3CEP - chains A and B; structure by X-ray diffraction, 2.10 A resolution.

# Chain A
Name: Tryptophan synthase alpha chain
Source organism: Salmonella typhimurium
Notes: EC 4.2.1.20
Reference sequence: P00929 (TRPA_SALTY); residues 1-268 here = UniProt positions 1-268
Chain sequence (268 residues; row label = number of the first residue in the row):
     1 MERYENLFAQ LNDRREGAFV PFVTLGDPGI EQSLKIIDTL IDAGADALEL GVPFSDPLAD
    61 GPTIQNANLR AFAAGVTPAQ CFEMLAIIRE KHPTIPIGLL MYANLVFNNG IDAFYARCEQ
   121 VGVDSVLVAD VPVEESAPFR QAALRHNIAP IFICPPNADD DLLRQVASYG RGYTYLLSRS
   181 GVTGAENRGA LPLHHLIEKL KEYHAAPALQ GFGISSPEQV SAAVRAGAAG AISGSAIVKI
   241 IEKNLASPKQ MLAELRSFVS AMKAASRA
Unresolved in the structure: 1, 268
Small-molecule neighbours:
  - sn-glycerol-3-phosphate (G3P): F22, E49, I64, Y175, R179, T183, G184, G211, F212, G213, I214, I232, S233, G234, S235
  - sn-glycerol-3-phosphate / indoline: F22, E49, A59, D60, I64, L100, Y102, L127, A129, I153, Y175, R179, T183, G184, G211, F212, G213, I214, I232, S233, G234, S235
  - indoline (IDM): F22, E49, A59, D60, I64, L100, Y102, L127, A129, I153, Y175, T183, F212
Swiss-Prot annotation at these positions:
  - active site (Proton acceptor): E49, D60

# Chain B
Name: Tryptophan synthase beta chain
Source organism: Salmonella typhimurium
Notes: EC 4.2.1.20
Reference sequence: P0A2K1 (TRPB_SALTY); numbering as in UniProt (aligned over 2-397)
Chain sequence (396 residues; row label = number of the first residue in the row):
     2 TTLLNPYFGE FGGMYVPQIL MPALNQLEEA FVSAQKDPEF QAQFADLLKN YAGRPTALTK
    62 CQNITAGTRT TLYLKREDLL HGGAHKTNQV LGQALLAKRM GKSEIIAETG AGQHGVASAL
   122 ASALLGLKCR IYMGAKDVER QSPNVFRMRL MGAEVIPVHS GSATLKDACN EALRDWSGSY
   182 ETAHYMLGTA AGPHPYPTIV REFQRMIGEE TKAQILDKEG RLPDAVIACV GGGSNAIGMF
   242 ADFINDTSVG LIGVEPGGHG IETGEHGAPL KHGRVGIYFG MKAPMMQTAD GQIEESYSIS
   302 AGLDFPSVGP QHAYLNSIGR ADYVSITDDE ALEAFKTLCR HEGIIPALES SHALAHALKM
   362 MREQPEKEQL LVVNLSGRGD KDIFTVHDIL KARGEI
Unresolved in the structure: 395-397
Ion coordination: Cs+ site 1: G54, P56; Cs+ site 2: T66, T69, T71; Cs+ site 3: G232, G268, L304, F306, S308
Small-molecule neighbours:
  - indoline (IDM): K87, E109, H115, L166, C170, G189, T190, G232, G233, G303, F306
  - indoline / 3-hydroxy-2-iminopropanoic acid / pyridoxal phosphate: A85, H86, K87, E109, T110, G111, A112, G113, Q114, H115, G116, L166, C170, G189, T190, C230, V231, G232, G233, G234, S235, N236, G303, L304, F306, A348, E350, S351, S377, G378
  - 3-hydroxy-2-iminopropanoic acid (MH6): K87, E109, T110, G111, A112, G113, Q114, H115, G116, L166, G303
  - pyridoxal phosphate (PLP): A85, H86, K87, A112, Q114, G189, T190, C230, V231, G232, G233, G234, S235, N236, G303, L304, A348, E350, S351, S377, G378
Swiss-Prot annotation at these positions:
  - modified residue: K87 (N6-(pyridoxal phosphate)lysine)

# Interface between chain A and chain B
Pairs across the interface - 65 pairs, chain A then chain B:
  P53(A) - Q293(B)  hydrogen bond (backbone-side chain)
  F54(A) - G292(B)
  F54(A) - Q293(B)
  F54(A) - I294(B)  hydrophobic
  S55(A) - Q293(B)  hydrogen bond (backbone-side chain)
  S55(A) - I294(B)  hydrogen bond (side chain-backbone)
  D56(A) - K167(B)  salt bridge
  D56(A) - N171(B)  hydrogen bond
  D56(A) - Y279(B)
  D56(A) - I294(B)
  P57(A) - R175(B)  hydrogen bond (backbone-side chain)
  L58(A) - P18(B)
  L58(A) - R175(B)
  D60(A) - R175(B)  hydrogen bond (backbone-side chain)
  Q65(A) - R175(B)
  F72(A) - Q293(B)
  T77(A) - D291(B)
  P78(A) - D291(B)
  P78(A) - Q293(B)
  A103(A) - I278(B)  hydrophobic
  N104(A) - G277(B)
  N104(A) - I278(B)  hydrogen bond (side chain-backbone)
  N104(A) - Q288(B)  hydrogen bond
  N104(A) - G292(B)  hydrogen bond (side chain-backbone)
  N104(A) - I294(B)
  L105(A) - D291(B)
  L105(A) - G292(B)
  L105(A) - Q293(B)
  F107(A) - V276(B)
  F107(A) - I278(B)  hydrophobic
  F107(A) - K283(B)
  N108(A) - R275(B)  hydrogen bond
  N108(A) - Q288(B)
  N108(A) - A290(B)  hydrogen bond (side chain-backbone)
  N108(A) - D291(B)  hydrogen bond (side chain-backbone)
  N108(A) - G292(B)
  A129(A) - P18(B)
  D130(A) - Y16(B)
  D130(A) - V17(B)  hydrogen bond (backbone-backbone)
  D130(A) - P18(B)
  P132(A) - M15(B)
  P132(A) - V17(B)
  P132(A) - Q19(B)
  P132(A) - M22(B)  hydrophobic
  V133(A) - Q19(B)  hydrogen bond (backbone-side chain)
  E134(A) - Q19(B)  hydrogen bond
  E134(A) - M22(B)
  E135(A) - Y8(B)  hydrogen bond
  E135(A) - G14(B)
  E135(A) - M15(B)  hydrogen bond (side chain-backbone)
  E135(A) - Y16(B)  hydrogen bond
  I153(A) - Q19(B)
  P155(A) - Q19(B)
  P155(A) - I20(B)  hydrophobic
  P156(A) - I20(B)
  N157(A) - I20(B)  hydrogen bond (side chain-backbone)
  N157(A) - P23(B)
  N157(A) - Y181(B)
  L162(A) - Q19(B)
  S180(A) - I20(B)
  S180(A) - S178(B)
  S180(A) - Y181(B)
  G181(A) - S178(B)  hydrogen bond (backbone-backbone)
  G181(A) - G179(B)
  V182(A) - R175(B)
Other interface residues (no listed pair), chain A (35 interface residues in all): A59, N109, V131, F139, L177
Other interface residues (no listed pair), chain B (32 interface residues in all): T2, E11, E172, T289

# Overview
35 residues of chain A face 32 of chain B across their interface; the contacts include 20 hydrogen bonds and 1
salt bridge. Polar pairs include D56(A)-K167(B), P53(A)-Q293(B) and S55(A)-Q293(B). Bound to chain A:
sn-glycerol-3-phosphate, indoline and sn-glycerol-3-phosphate / indoline.
Chain A is Tryptophan synthase alpha chain and chain B is Tryptophan synthase beta chain, both from Salmonella
typhimurium; the structure, Structure of a tryptophan synthase quinonoid intermediate, was determined by X-ray
diffraction.
